Entry 7O0U (electron microscopy, 2.35 A resolution); this record covers chains C and ap of the 86 polymer chains in the assembly.

# Chain C
Protein: MULTIHEME_CYTC domain-containing protein
Source organism: Gemmatimonas phototrophica
Reference sequence: A0A143BHR6 (A0A143BHR6_9BACT); numbering as in UniProt (aligned over 1-354)
Chain sequence (354 residues; numbered 1 to 354; the number before each row is that of its first residue):
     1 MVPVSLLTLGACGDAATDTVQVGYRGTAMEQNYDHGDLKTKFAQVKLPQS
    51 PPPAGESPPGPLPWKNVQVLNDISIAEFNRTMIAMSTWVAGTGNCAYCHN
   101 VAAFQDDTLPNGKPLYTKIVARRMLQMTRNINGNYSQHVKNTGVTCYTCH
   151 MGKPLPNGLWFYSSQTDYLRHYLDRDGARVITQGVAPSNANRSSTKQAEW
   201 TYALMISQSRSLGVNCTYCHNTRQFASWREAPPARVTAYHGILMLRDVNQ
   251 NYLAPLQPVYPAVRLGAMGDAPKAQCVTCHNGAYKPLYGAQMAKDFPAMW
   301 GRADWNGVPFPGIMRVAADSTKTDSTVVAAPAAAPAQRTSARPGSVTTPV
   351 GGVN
Not modelled in the structure: 1-12, 314-354
Covalent attachments: heme c (HEC) linked to Cys95, Cys98, Cys146, Cys149, Cys216, Cys219, Cys276, Cys279; alpha-D-mannopyranose (MAN) linked to Thr108
Metal / ion sites: heme c Fe (4 sites), coordinated by Met82, His99, Met124, His138, His150, Met205, His220, His280
Small-molecule neighbours:
  - heme c (HEC), molecule 1: Trp64, Lys65, Asn66, Val67, Gln68, Val69, Leu70, Phe78, Met82, Ile83, Met85, Ser86, Val89, Asn94, His99, Phe104, Gln105, Lys118, Ala121, Arg122, Leu125
  - heme c (HEC), molecule 2: Met85, Val89, Tyr97, Tyr116, Thr117, Val120, Ala121, Met124, Leu125, Met127, Thr128, Ile131, Val144, Thr145, His150, Pro154, Leu155, Pro156, Leu159, Leu253, Tyr260, Arg264, Pro272, Thr278, Met299
  - heme c (HEC), molecule 3: Ile131, His138, Val139, Lys140, Thr142, Gly143, Val144, Tyr172, Gln208, Leu212, Tyr218, Ala234, Thr237, Ala238, Gly241, Ile242, Met244, Leu245, Gln275, His280, Tyr284, Lys285, Pro286
  - heme c (HEC), molecule 4: His171, Ala178, Arg179, Val180, Ile181, Thr201, Tyr202, Met205, Ile206, Gln208, Ser209, Leu212, Val214, Asn215, His220, Phe225, Ala226, Arg235, Ala238, Tyr239, Ile242
  - alpha-D-mannopyranose / alpha-L-rhamnopyranose / V75, molecule 1: Gln105, Asp106, Leu109, Pro110, Asn111, Gly112
  - alpha-D-mannopyranose / alpha-L-rhamnopyranose / V75, molecule 2: Asp174, Arg175, Asp176
What the authors report for this chain:
  - post-translational modification sites: Thr108

# Chain ap
Protein: LHC domain-containing protein
Source organism: Gemmatimonas phototrophica
Reference sequence: A0A143BHS7 (A0A143BHS7_9BACT); residue numbers follow UniProt; this construct covers 1-71
Chain sequence (71 residues; row label = number of the first residue in the row):
     1 MHRIWLMYDPRRVMVALVGFLAVLALVIHFVLLSSQRYSWIENGTLGADQ
    51 APVGASAPAAAAEMSPLPPGR
Modified positions: Met1 (N-formylmethionine; FME)
Small-molecule neighbours:
  - bacteriochlorophyll a (BCL), molecule 1: Leu21, Ala22, Ala25, His29, Leu32, Tyr38, Trp40
  - bacteriochlorophyll a (BCL), molecule 2: Leu21, Leu24, Ala25, Ile28, His29, Leu32, Tyr38
  - menaquinone 8 (MQ8): Phe30, Leu33, Ser34, Ser39
  - V7N ((2E,4E,6E,10E,12E,14E,16E,18E,20E,22Z,24E,26E,28E)-23-methanoyl-31-methoxy-2,6,10,14,19,27,31-heptamethyl-dotriaconta-2,4,6,10,12,14,16,18,20,22,24,26,28-tridecaenoic acid), molecule 1: Met1, Arg3, Ile4, Met7
  - V7N, molecule 2: Met14, Leu17, Phe20, Leu21, Leu24, Val27, Ile28
  - V7N, molecule 3: Ala25, Leu26, His29, Phe30, Trp40, Ile41
What the authors report for this chain:
  - binding site for bacteriochlorophyll a: Trp40
  - binding site for V7N: Arg3

# Interface between chain C and chain ap
Residue-residue contacts - 31 pairs, chain C then chain ap:
  Val20(C) with Leu67(ap), hydrophobic; Pro68(ap); Gly70(ap)
  Gln21(C) with Gly70(ap); Arg71(ap)
  Gly23(C) with Arg71(ap)
  Tyr33(C) with Leu67(ap), hydrophobic; Pro68(ap)
  Leu38(C) with Pro66(ap); Leu67(ap), hydrophobic
  Phe42(C) with Met64(ap), hydrophobic; Ser65(ap); Pro66(ap)
  Val45(C) with Met64(ap), hydrophobic
  Lys46(C) with Ala59(ap); Ala60(ap); Ala61(ap)
  Gln49(C) with Met64(ap)
  Tyr218(C) with Pro68(ap)
  Tyr284(C) with Ser65(ap), hydrogen bond (side chain-backbone); Pro66(ap); Leu67(ap), hydrogen bond (side chain-backbone); Pro68(ap); Pro69(ap)
  Leu287(C) with Met64(ap)
  Tyr288(C) with Met64(ap); Ser65(ap), hydrogen bond (backbone-backbone); Pro66(ap)
  Ala290(C) with Glu63(ap); Met64(ap)
  Gln291(C) with Glu63(ap), hydrogen bond (backbone-side chain)
Other interface residues (no listed pair), chain C (21 interface residues in all): Asp18, Val22, Tyr24, Leu47, Gly289, Lys294

# In short
The interface between chain C and chain ap involves 21 residues on one side and 12 on the other, with 4
hydrogen bonds. Among the polar pairs are Tyr284(C)-Ser65(ap), Tyr284(C)-Leu67(ap) and Gln291(C)-Glu63(ap).
From the paper: a binding site for bacteriochlorophyll a at Trp40(ap); a binding site for V7N at Arg3(ap).
Chain C is MULTIHEME_CYTC domain-containing protein and chain ap is LHC domain-containing protein, both from
Gemmatimonas phototrophica; the structure, Cryo-EM structure (model_1a) of the RC-dLH complex from
Gemmatimonas phototrophica at 2.4 A, was determined by electron microscopy, deposited together with 7O0V, 7O0W
and 7O0X.
